7MUC - chains CL and CM of the 189 polymer chains in the assembly; structure by electron microscopy, 3.80 A resolution.

# Chain CL
Protein: Outer membrane protein, OmpA family protein
From: Legionella pneumophila
UniProt: Q5ZXS4 (Q5ZXS4_LEGPH); numbering as in UniProt (aligned over 1-249)
Amino-acid sequence (249 residues; numbered 1 to 249; the number before each row is that of its first residue):
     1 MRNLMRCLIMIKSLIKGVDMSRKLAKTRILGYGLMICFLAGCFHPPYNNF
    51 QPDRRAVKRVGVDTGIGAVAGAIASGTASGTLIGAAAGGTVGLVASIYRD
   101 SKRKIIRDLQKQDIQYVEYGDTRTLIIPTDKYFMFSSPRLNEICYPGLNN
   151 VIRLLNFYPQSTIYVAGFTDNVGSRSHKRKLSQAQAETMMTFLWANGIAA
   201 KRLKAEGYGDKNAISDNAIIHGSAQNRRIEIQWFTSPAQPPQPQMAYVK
Unresolved in the structure: 1-41, 66-87, 237-249

# Chain CM
Protein: DUF2807 domain-containing protein
From: Legionella pneumophila
UniProt: A0A2S6F0F8 (A0A2S6F0F8_LEGPN); residues 1-320 here = UniProt positions 1-320
Amino-acid sequence (320 residues; row label = number of the first residue in the row):
     1 MLKRCYLLILLMFVLASCAHHKPQTPPAEVKKQGTSSTRQFRQVSSFNQI
    51 VVQGRLNVNLHTGYNKPEVMLRGDPRDLVQVRTIVKQNTLYVSLGQGYPD
   101 YGAVTVDIKTKFLNRFRYEGAGVVTGNNLRTSYLDLYLANEGTTRLAGNI
   151 GLQKLEAVGNGVTQINGVSSRNLQIVLKGDPKVLISGFVNLRQLDMYGKG
   201 TLSLYWIKSDTLTIRAKKAAKIQLAGIVNRLDVELWDFAQFKGKYLRAQR
   251 SFVKTHDKSVAEISAVNHQSSLATDASDIYYYNLSKTRADFMAFNGSVLD
   301 MREWGQSDLKDFDRYNKQFP
Unresolved in the structure: 1-28

# How chain CL and chain CM interact
Pairs across the interface - 29 pairs, chain CL then chain CM:
  Asn49(CL) - Ala293(CM)
  Asn49(CL) - Phe294(CM)
  Phe50(CL) - Leu272(CM)  hydrophobic
  Phe50(CL) - Phe291(CM)  hydrophobic
  Ser136(CL) - Arg314(CM)
  Pro138(CL) - Arg314(CM)
  Pro138(CL) - Tyr315(CM)
  Pro138(CL) - Gln318(CM)  hydrogen bond (backbone-side chain)
  Arg139(CL) - Lys317(CM)
  Arg139(CL) - Gln318(CM)
  Arg139(CL) - Phe319(CM)
  His177(CL) - Tyr315(CM)  hydrogen bond
  Leu181(CL) - Tyr315(CM)
  Gln183(CL) - His268(CM)
  Glu187(CL) - His268(CM)  salt bridge
  Glu187(CL) - Thr287(CM)
  Thr188(CL) - Gln318(CM)
  Met190(CL) - Arg250(CM)
  Met190(CL) - Phe252(CM)  hydrophobic
  Thr191(CL) - Ser270(CM)  hydrogen bond
  Thr191(CL) - Ala289(CM)
  Thr191(CL) - Phe291(CM)
  Trp194(CL) - Phe252(CM)  hydrophobic
  Trp194(CL) - Val253(CM)
  Trp194(CL) - Lys254(CM)
  Trp194(CL) - Ser270(CM)
  Ala195(CL) - Leu272(CM)
  Ala200(CL) - Arg230(CM)  hydrogen bond (backbone-side chain)
  Ala200(CL) - Asp232(CM)
Also at the interface, not in a pair above, chain CL (19 interface residues in all): Tyr47, Lys180, Ala184, Phe192
Also at the interface, not in a pair above, chain CM (22 interface residues in all): Gln269, Ser271, Met292

# Overview
Chain CL and chain CM form an interface of 19 and 22 residues respectively, with 4 hydrogen bonds and 1 salt
bridge. Among the polar pairs are Glu187(CL)-His268(CM), Pro138(CL)-Gln318(CM) and His177(CL)-Tyr315(CM).
Chain CL is Outer membrane protein, OmpA family protein and chain CM is DUF2807 domain-containing protein,
both from Legionella pneumophila; the structure, Legionella pneumophila Dot/Icm T4SS C1 Reconstruction, was
determined by electron microscopy together with 7MUD, 7MUE, 7MUQ, 7MUS, 7MUV, 7MUW and 7MUY from the same
study.
